PDB entry 3CCJ | X-ray diffraction, 3.30 A resolution | chains L and 0 of the 31 polymer chains in the assembly

== Chain L ==
Name: 50S ribosomal protein L15P
Source organism: Haloarcula marismortui
UniProtKB: P12737 (RL15_HALMA); residues 0-164 here correspond to UniProt positions 1-165 (UniProt number = residue number + 1)
Chain sequence (165 residues; row label = number of the first residue in the row; numbering starts at 0):
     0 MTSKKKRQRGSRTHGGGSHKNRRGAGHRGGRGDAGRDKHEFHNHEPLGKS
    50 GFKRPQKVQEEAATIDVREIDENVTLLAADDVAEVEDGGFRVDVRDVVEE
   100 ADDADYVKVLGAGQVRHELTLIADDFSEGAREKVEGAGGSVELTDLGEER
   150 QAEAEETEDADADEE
Disordered / not traced: 0, 84-88, 151-164
Bound ions: Sr2+ site 1: Lys-3 (shared with G755(0) of chain 0); Na+: His-18 (shared with G902(0) of chain 0); Sr2+ site 2: Asp-36 (shared with G2466(0) of chain 0)

== Chain 0 ==
Molecule: 23S ribosomal RNA
Source organism: Haloarcula marismortui
Notes: engineered mutation(s): G2099A, C2534T
Sequence (2923 nucleotides; row label = number of the first residue in the row):
     1 GUUGGCUACUAUGCCAGCUGGUGGAUUGCUCGGCUCAGGCGCUGAUGAAG
    51 GACGUGCCAAGCUGCGAUAAGCUGUGGGGAGCCGCACGGAGGCGAAGAAC
   101 CACAGAUUUCCGAAUGAGAAUCUCUCUAACAAUUGCUUCGCGCAAUGAGG
   151 AACCCCGAGAACUGAAACAUCUCAGUAUCGGGAGGAACAGAAAACGCAAC
   201 GUGAUGUCGUUAGUAACCGCGAGUGAACGCGAUACAGCCCAAACCGAAGC
   251 CCUCACGGGCAAUGUGGUGUCAGGGCUACCUCUCAUCAGCCGACCGUCUU
   301 CACGAAGUCUCUUGGAAUAGAGCGUGAUACAGGGUGACAACCCCGUACUG
   351 AAGACCAGUACGCUGUGCGGUAGUGCCAGAGUAGCGGGGGUUGGAUAUCC
   401 CUCGCGAAUAACGCAGGCAUCGACUGCGAAGGCUAAACACAACCUGAGAC
   451 CGAUAGUGAACAAGUAGUGUGAACGAACGCUGCAAAGUACCCUCAGAAGG
   501 GAGGCGAAAUAGAGCAUGAAAUCAGUUGGCGAUCGAGCGACAGGGCAUAC
   551 AAGGUCCCUUGACGAAUGACCGAGACGCGAGUCUCCAGUAAGACUCACGG
   601 GAAGCCGAUGUUCUGUCGUACGUUUUGAAAAACGAGCCAGGGAGUGUGUC
   651 UGUAUGGCAAGUCUAACCGGAGUAUCCGGGGAGGCACAGGGAAACCGACA
   701 UGGCCGCAGGGCUUUGCCCGAGGGCCGCCGUCUUCAAGGGCGGGGAGCCA
   751 UGUGGACACGACCCGAAUCCGGACGAUCUACGCAUGGACAAGAUGAAGCG
   801 UGCCGAAAGGCACGUGGAAGUCUGUUAGAGUUGGUGUCCUACAAUACCCU
   851 CUCGUGAUCUAUGUGUAGGGGUGAAAGGCCCAUCGAGUCCGGCAACAGCU
   901 GGUUCCAAUCGAAACAUGUCGAAGCAUGACCUCCGCCGAGGUAGUCUGUG
   951 AGGUAGAGCGACCGAUUGGUGUGUCCGCCUCCGAGAGGAGUCGGCACACC
  1001 UGUCAAACUCCAAACUUACAGACGCUGUUUGACGCGGGGAUUCCGGUGCG
  1051 CGGGGUAAGCCUGUGUACCAGGAGGGGAACAACCCAGAGAUAGGUUAAGG
  1101 UCCCCAAGUGUGGAUUAAGUGUAAUCCUCUGAAGGUGGUCUCGAGCCCUA
  1151 GACAGCCGGGAGGUGAGCUUAGAAGCAGCUACCCUCUAAGAAAAGCGUAA
  1201 CAGCUUACCGGCCGAGGUUUGAGGCGCCCAAAAUGAUCGGGACUCAAAUC
  1251 CACCACCGAGACCUGUCCGUACCACUCAUACUGGUAAUCGAGUAGAUUGG
  1301 CGCUCUAAUUGGAUGGAAGCAGGGGCGAGAGCUCCUGUGGACCGAUUAGU
  1351 GACGAAAAUCCUGGCCAUAGUAGCAGCGAUAGUCGGGUGAGAACCCCGAC
  1401 GGCCUAAUGGAUAAGGGUUCCUCAGCACUGCUGAUCAGCUGAGGGUUAGC
  1451 CGGUCCUAAGUCUCACCGCAACUCGACUGAGACGAAAUGGGAAACAGGUU
  1501 AAUAUUCCUGUGCCAUCAUGCAGUGAAAGUUGACGCCCUGGGGUCGAUCA
  1551 CGCCGGGCAUUCGCCCGGUCGAACCGUCCAACUCCGUGGAAGCCGUAAUG
  1601 GCAGGAAGCGGACGAACGGCGGCAUAGGGAAACGUGAUUCAACCUGGGGC
  1651 CCAUGAAAAGACGAGCAUGAUGUCCGUACCGAGAACCGACACAGGUGUCC
  1701 AUGGCGGCGAAAGCCAAGGCCUGUCGGGAGCAACCAACGUUAGGGAAUUC
  1751 GGCAAGUUAGUCCCGUACCUUCGGAAGAAGGGAUGCCUGCUCCGGAACGG
  1801 AGCAGGUCGCAGUGACUCGGAAGCUCGGACUGUCUAGUAACAACAUAGGU
  1851 GACCGCAAAUCCGCAAGGACUCGUACGGUCACUGAAUCCUGCCCAGUGCA
  1901 GGUAUCUGAACACCUCGUACAAGAGGACGAAGGACCUGUCAACGGCGGGG
  1951 GUAACUAUGACCCUCUUAAGGUAGCGUAGUACCUUGCCGCAUCAGUAGCG
  2001 GCUUGCAUGAAUGGAUUAACCAGAGCUUCACUGUCCCAACGUUGGGCCCG
  2051 GUGAACUGUACAUUCCAGUGCGGAGUCUGGAGACACCCAGGGGGAAGCAA
  2101 AGACCCUAUGGAGCUUUACUGCAGGCUGUCGCUGAGACGUGGUCGCCGAU
  2151 GUGCAGCAUAGGUAGGAGUCGUUACAGAGGUACCCGCGCUAGCGGGCCAC
  2201 CCAGACAACAGUGAAAUACUACCCGUCGGUGACUGCGACUCUCACUCCGG
  2251 GAGGAGGACACCGAUAGCCGGGCAGUUUGACUGGGGCGGUACGCGCUCGA
  2301 AAAGAUAUCGAGCGCGCCCUAUGGUCAUCUCAGCCGGGACAGAGACCCGG
  2351 CGAAGAGUGCAAGAGCAAAAGAUGACUUGACAGUGUUCUUCCCAACGAGG
  2401 AACGCUGACGCGAAAGCGUGGUCUAGCGAACCAAUUAGCCUGCUUGAUGC
  2451 GGGCAAUUGAUGACAGAAAAGCUACCCUAGGGAUAACAGAGUCGUCACUC
  2501 GCAAGAGCACAUAUCGACCGAGUGGCUUGCUACUUCGAUGUCGGUUCCCU
  2551 CCAUCCUGCCCGUGCAGAAGCGGGCAAGGGUGAGGUUGUUCGCCUAUUAA
  2601 AGGAGGUCGUGAGCUGGGUUUAGACCGUCGUGAGACAGGUCGGCUGCUAU
  2651 CUACUGGGUGUGUAAUGGUGUCUGACAAGAACGACCGUAUAGUACGAGAG
  2701 GAACUACGGUUGGUGGCCACUGGUGUACCGGUUGUUCGAGAGAGCACGUG
  2751 CCGGGUAGCCACGCCACACGGGGUAAGAGCUGAACGCAUCUAAGCUCGAA
  2801 ACCCACUUGGAAAAGAGACACCGCCGAGGUCCCGCGUACAAGACGCGGUC
  2851 GAUAGACUCGGGGUGUGCGCGUCGAGGUAACGAGACGUUAAGCCCACGAG
  2901 CACUAACAGACCAAAGCCAUCAU
Disordered / not traced: 1-9, 126-127, 715, 971-998, 1560, 1952-1963, 2137-2236, 2339-2343, 2665-2666, 2915-2923
Modified positions: 1MA (6-hydro-1-methyladenosine-5'-monophosphate) at position 628, OMU (o2'-methyluridine 5'-monophosphate) at position 2587, OMG (o2'-methylguanosine-5'-monophosphate) at position 2588, UR3 (3-methyluridine-5'-monophoshate) at position 2619, PSU (pseudouridine-5'-monophosphate) at position 2621
Bound ions: Na+ site 1 near U12 (its only coordinating residue here); Mg2+ site 1 near G28 (its only coordinating residue here); Na+ site 2: C40, G41; Na+ site 3 near G56 (its only coordinating residue here); Sr2+ site 1: A86, C87 (shared with 1 residue of chain T); Mg2+ site 2 near U115 (its only coordinating residue here); Na+ site 4: C130, U146; Na+ site 5: C141, G142; K+ site 1: C162, U163, U172; Mg2+ site 3: C162, U2276; Na+ site 6: A165, A166, A167; Mg2+ site 4: A166, G219; 66 more Mg2+ sites not listed; 56 more Na+ sites not listed; 60 more Sr2+ sites not listed; 1 more K+ sites not listed

== How chain L and chain 0 interact ==
Residue-residue contacts (163):
  Thr-1(L) with G1300(0), hydrogen bond to the base
  Ser-2(L) with U753(0), phosphate contact
  Lys-3(L) with G754(0), phosphate contact; G755(0), salt bridge to the phosphate; G1039(0), sugar contact; A1296(0), salt bridge to the phosphate; U1297(0), salt bridge to the phosphate
  Lys-4(L) with G644(0), sugar contact; U645(0), phosphate contact; G754(0), salt bridge to the phosphate; G755(0), salt bridge to the phosphate
  Lys-5(L) with C905(0), hydrogen bond to the base; G1302(0), hydrogen bond to the base; C1353(0), hydrogen bond to the base; G1354(0), hydrogen bond to the base
  Arg-6(L) with C905(0), base contact; U1298(0), hydrogen bond to the base; G1299(0), salt bridge to the phosphate
  Arg-8(L) with G644(0), salt bridge to the phosphate; U904(0), hydrogen bond to the base; C905(0), base contact; G1354(0), salt bridge to the phosphate
  Gly-9(L) with U904(0), hydrogen bond to the phosphate
  Ser-10(L) with U904(0), phosphate contact
  Arg-11(L) with U623(0), salt bridge to the phosphate; U624(0), salt bridge to the phosphate; G902(0), salt bridge to the phosphate; U903(0), salt bridge to the phosphate; U904(0), hydrogen bond to the phosphate
  Thr-12(L) with U903(0), base contact; G1295(0), hydrogen bond to the phosphate
  His-13(L) with G644(0), stacking on the base; U903(0), sugar contact
  Gly-14(L) with U1041(0), sugar contact; G1295(0), hydrogen bond to the phosphate
  Gly-15(L) with G1295(0), hydrogen bond to the phosphate
  Gly-16(L) with U1041(0), phosphate contact; A1294(0), phosphate contact; G1295(0), hydrogen bond to the phosphate
  Ser-17(L) with U1042(0), hydrogen bond to the phosphate
  His-18(L) with U624(0), salt bridge to the phosphate; G901(0), salt bridge to the phosphate; G902(0), salt bridge to the phosphate; U903(0), base contact
  Lys-19(L) with U624(0), hydrogen bond to the phosphate; U625(0), salt bridge to the phosphate; U900(0), salt bridge to the phosphate; G901(0), phosphate contact; A2483(0), base contact
  Asn-20(L) with U1042(0), hydrogen bond to the phosphate
  Arg-21(L) with G644(0), hydrogen bond to the base; C762(0), hydrogen bond to the base
  Arg-22(L) with G898(0), phosphate contact; C899(0), salt bridge to the phosphate; U900(0), salt bridge to the phosphate
  Gly-23(L) with A897(0), phosphate contact; G898(0), hydrogen bond to the phosphate
  Ala-24(L) with A166(0), base contact; A897(0), hydrogen bond to the phosphate; G898(0), hydrogen bond to the phosphate
  Gly-25(L) with A166(0), hydrogen bond to the base; G898(0), hydrogen bond to the phosphate; G924(0), hydrogen bond to the sugar; C925(0), phosphate contact
  His-26(L) with G898(0), phosphate contact; C925(0), salt bridge to the phosphate
  Arg-27(L) with C757(0), phosphate contact; A758(0), salt bridge to the phosphate; C925(0), phosphate contact
  Gly-28(L) with A166(0), base contact; C925(0), sugar contact
  Gly-29(L) with A165(0), phosphate contact; A166(0), base contact
  Arg-30(L) with G164(0), salt bridge to the phosphate; A165(0), hydrogen bond to the phosphate; A758(0), phosphate contact; C759(0), salt bridge to the phosphate; A761(0), salt bridge to the phosphate; C896(0), hydrogen bond to the phosphate; A897(0), salt bridge to the phosphate
  Gly-31(L) with G223(0), phosphate contact; C757(0), hydrogen bond to the phosphate; A758(0), hydrogen bond to the phosphate
  Asp-32(L) with A222(0), phosphate contact; G223(0), hydrogen bond to the phosphate
  Gly-34(L) with A166(0), hydrogen bond to the phosphate
  Arg-35(L) with G221(0), phosphate contact; A222(0), salt bridge to the phosphate
  Lys-37(L) with U919(0), hydrogen bond to the phosphate; C920(0), salt bridge to the phosphate; G2466(0), salt bridge to the phosphate; A2467(0), salt bridge to the phosphate
  His-38(L) with A166(0), base contact; G918(0), hydrogen bond to the base; U919(0), hydrogen bond to the sugar; G924(0), base contact; C925(0), sugar contact; A926(0), sugar contact
  Glu-39(L) with C925(0), sugar contact; A926(0), sugar contact
  Phe-40(L) with G918(0), sugar contact; C2396(0), sugar contact; A2465(0), base contact
  His-41(L) with A926(0), sugar contact; U927(0), hydrogen bond to the sugar
  Leu-46(L) with G221(0), phosphate contact; A2430(0), hydrogen bond to the sugar
  Gly-47(L) with G221(0), hydrogen bond to the phosphate; A2430(0), phosphate contact; C2431(0), phosphate contact
  Lys-48(L) with C220(0), sugar contact; C2431(0), hydrogen bond to the phosphate; C2432(0), salt bridge to the phosphate
  Ser-49(L) with C2454(0), phosphate contact
  Gly-50(L) with A692(0), sugar contact; G2453(0), hydrogen bond to the phosphate; C2454(0), hydrogen bond to the phosphate
  Phe-51(L) with A692(0), hydrogen bond to the sugar; A693(0), sugar contact; C2440(0), base contact; U2441(0), sugar contact; G2452(0), base contact; G2453(0), sugar contact
  Lys-52(L) with A215(0), salt bridge to the phosphate; A216(0), salt bridge to the phosphate
  Arg-53(L) with A693(0), phosphate contact; A694(0), salt bridge to the phosphate; U2441(0), hydrogen bond to the phosphate; G2442(0), salt bridge to the phosphate
  Pro-54(L) with G2442(0), sugar contact; C2443(0), base contact
  Lys-56(L) with G196(0), hydrogen bond to the sugar; C197(0), phosphate contact; G417(0), salt bridge to the phosphate; C2443(0), hydrogen bond to the phosphate; U2444(0), salt bridge to the phosphate
  Val-57(L) with G2442(0), phosphate contact; C2443(0), sugar contact
  Thr-63(L) with G697(0), base contact
  Asp-65(L) with A688(0), hydrogen bond to the base
  Arg-67(L) with A688(0), salt bridge to the phosphate; G745(0), base contact
  Asp-70(L) with A700(0), hydrogen bond to the base
  Glu-71(L) with G745(0), hydrogen bond to the base
  Lys-107(L) with G697(0), salt bridge to the phosphate
  Leu-109(L) with A688(0), base contact; G697(0), base contact; A698(0), phosphate contact
  Gly-110(L) with A698(0), hydrogen bond to the phosphate
  Ala-111(L) with A688(0), base contact; A698(0), sugar contact; C699(0), phosphate contact
  Gly-112(L) with C699(0), hydrogen bond to the phosphate; A700(0), phosphate contact
  Gln-113(L) with A700(0), hydrogen bond to the base; U701(0), hydrogen bond to the phosphate
  Arg-115(L) with A700(0), base contact; U701(0), salt bridge to the phosphate
  Ser-126(L) with G697(0), phosphate contact; A698(0), hydrogen bond to the phosphate
  Glu-127(L) with G697(0), hydrogen bond to the phosphate
  Gly-128(L) with A698(0), phosphate contact
  Lys-132(L) with C699(0), salt bridge to the phosphate
Interface residues without a listed pair, chain L (73 interface residues in all): Gln-7, Ala-33, Asp-36, Asn-42, Gln-55, Val-114, Ala-129, Arg-149
Interface residues without a listed pair, chain 0 (88 interface residues in all): U214, G416, C696, C906, A907, C1044, C1301

== Overview ==
Chain L and chain 0 form an interface of 73 and 88 residues respectively; the contacts include 52 hydrogen
bonds, 40 salt bridges and 1 aromatic stacking contact. Polar contacts include Thr-1(L)/G1300(0),
Lys-5(L)/C905(0) and Lys-5(L)/G1302(0). G755(0) and Lys-3(L) coordinate Sr2+.
Here chain L is 50S ribosomal protein L15P and chain 0 is 23S ribosomal RNA, both from Haloarcula marismortui.
Entry 3CCJ (Structure of Anisomycin resistant 50S Ribosomal Subunit: 23S rRNA mutation C2534U) was determined
by X-ray diffraction, deposited together with 3CC2, 3CC4, 3CC7, 3CCE, 3CCL, 3CCM and 6 further entries.
